PDB entry 9JER | X-ray diffraction, 1.90 A resolution | chains A and E

# Chain A
Molecule: L-tryptophan decarboxylase PsiD-like domain-containing protein
From: Aspergillus oryzae RIB40
Notes: EC 4.1.1.19
UniProt: Q2UAM5 (Q2UAM5_ASPOR); numbering as in UniProt (aligned over 1-442)
Chain sequence (462 residues; numbered -19 to 442; the number before each row is that of its first residue; numbers below 1 keep their minus sign (Met-19 is residue -19)):
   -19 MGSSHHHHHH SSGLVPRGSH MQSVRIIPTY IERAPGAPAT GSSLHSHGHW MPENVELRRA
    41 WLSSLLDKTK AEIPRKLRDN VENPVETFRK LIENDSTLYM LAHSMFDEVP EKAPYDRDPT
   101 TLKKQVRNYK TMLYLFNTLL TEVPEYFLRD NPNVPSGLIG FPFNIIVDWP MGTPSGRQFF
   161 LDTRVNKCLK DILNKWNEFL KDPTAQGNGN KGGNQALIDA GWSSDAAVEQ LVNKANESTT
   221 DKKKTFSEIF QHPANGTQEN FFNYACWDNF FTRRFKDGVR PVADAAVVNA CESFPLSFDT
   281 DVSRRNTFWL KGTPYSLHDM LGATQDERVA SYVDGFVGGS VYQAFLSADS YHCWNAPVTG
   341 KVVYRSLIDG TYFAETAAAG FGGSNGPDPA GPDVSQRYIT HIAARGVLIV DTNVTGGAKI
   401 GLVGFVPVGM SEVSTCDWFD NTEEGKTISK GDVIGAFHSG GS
Disordered / not traced: -19 to 60, 442
Sequence notes: initiating methionine (-19); expression tag (-18 to 0)

# Chain E
Molecule: L-tryptophan decarboxylase PsiD-like domain-containing protein
From: Aspergillus oryzae RIB40
Notes: EC 4.1.1.19
UniProt: Q2UAM5 (Q2UAM5_ASPOR); residues 502-542 here correspond to UniProt positions 443-483 (UniProt number = residue number - 59)
Chain sequence (42 residues; numbered 501 to 542; the number before each row is that of its first residue):
   501 XTHCLIFQRD AVKKLQFIPK AQYPEIATTN LAVNSELAKL TS
Disordered / not traced: 542
Modified residues: PYR (pyruvic acid) at position 501
Sequence notes: modified residue (501)

# Interface between chain A and chain E
Contacting residue pairs - 122 pairs, chain A then chain E:
  Lys214(A) - Asn530(E)
  Glu217(A) - Thr529(E)
  Glu217(A) - Asn530(E)  hydrogen bond (side chain-backbone)
  Ser218(A) - Asn530(E)
  Ser218(A) - Leu531(E)
  Ser218(A) - Ala532(E)
  Thr219(A) - Ala532(E)
  Phe255(A) - Val533(E)  hydrophobic
  Arg260(A) - Ala532(E)
  Arg260(A) - Val533(E)
  Arg260(A) - Asn534(E)  hydrogen bond (backbone-side chain)
  Pro261(A) - Asn534(E)
  Val262(A) - Asn534(E)
  Ala263(A) - Asn534(E)  hydrogen bond (backbone-backbone)
  Ala263(A) - Ser535(E)
  Ala263(A) - Glu536(E)
  Ala265(A) - Glu536(E)
  Ala265(A) - Ala538(E)
  Ala266(A) - Ala538(E)
  Ala266(A) - Leu540(E)  hydrophobic
  Val267(A) - Phe507(E)  hydrophobic
  Val267(A) - Glu536(E)
  Val267(A) - Leu537(E)  hydrogen bond (backbone-backbone)
  Val267(A) - Ala538(E)  hydrogen bond (backbone-backbone)
  Val268(A) - Asn534(E)
  Val268(A) - Ser535(E)
  Val268(A) - Leu537(E)
  Asn269(A) - Leu531(E)
  Asn269(A) - Ala532(E)
  Asn269(A) - Val533(E)
  Asn269(A) - Asn534(E)  hydrogen bond (backbone-backbone)
  Asn269(A) - Ser535(E)  hydrogen bond (backbone-backbone)
  Asn269(A) - Glu536(E)  hydrogen bond (side chain-backbone)
  Asn269(A) - Leu537(E)
  Ala270(A) - Val533(E)
  Cys271(A) - His503(E)
  Cys271(A) - Leu531(E)
  Cys271(A) - Val533(E)
  Glu272(A) - Asn530(E)
  Glu272(A) - Leu531(E)
  Glu272(A) - Ala532(E)
  Glu272(A) - Val533(E)  hydrogen bond (side chain-backbone)
  Ser273(A) - His503(E)
  Ser273(A) - Asn530(E)
  Ser273(A) - Leu531(E)  hydrogen bond (backbone-backbone)
  Phe274(A) - Ala527(E)
  Phe274(A) - Thr528(E)
  Phe274(A) - Thr529(E)
  Phe274(A) - Asn530(E)  hydrogen bond (backbone-side chain)
  Pro275(A) - Lys520(E)
  Pro275(A) - Pro524(E)
  Pro275(A) - Ala527(E)
  Pro275(A) - Leu531(E)  hydrophobic
  Leu276(A) - Pro524(E)
  Ser277(A) - Pro524(E)
  Phe278(A) - Phe517(E)  hydrophobic
  Phe278(A) - Ala521(E)
  Phe278(A) - Gln522(E)
  Phe278(A) - Pro524(E)
  Asp281(A) - Arg509(E)  salt bridge
  Met300(A) - Cys504(E)  hydrophobic
  Met300(A) - Ile506(E)  hydrophobic
  Leu301(A) - Ile506(E)  hydrophobic
  Gly315(A) - Gln508(E)  hydrogen bond (backbone-side chain)
  Phe316(A) - Ile506(E)  hydrophobic
  Phe316(A) - Phe507(E)
  Phe316(A) - Gln508(E)
  Gly318(A) - Arg509(E)  hydrogen bond (backbone-side chain)
  Gly319(A) - Phe507(E)
  Gly319(A) - Arg509(E)
  Ser320(A) - Leu505(E)
  Ser320(A) - Ile506(E)
  Ser320(A) - Phe507(E)  hydrogen bond (backbone-backbone)
  Ser320(A) - Val512(E)
  Val321(A) - Cys504(E)  hydrophobic
  Val321(A) - Leu505(E)
  Tyr322(A) - His503(E)
  Tyr322(A) - Cys504(E)
  Tyr322(A) - Leu505(E)  hydrogen bond (backbone-backbone)
  Tyr322(A) - Ala521(E)
  Tyr322(A) - Leu531(E)
  Gln323(A) - Thr502(E)  hydrogen bond
  Gln323(A) - His503(E)
  Gln323(A) - Cys504(E)
  Ala324(A) - Thr502(E)  hydrogen bond (backbone-side chain)
  Ala324(A) - His503(E)  hydrogen bond (backbone-backbone)
  Phe325(A) - PYR_501(E)
  Leu326(A) - PYR_501(E)  hydrogen bond (backbone-backbone)
  Leu326(A) - His503(E)
  Ser330(A) - Asn530(E)  hydrogen bond
  Tyr331(A) - Val533(E)  hydrophobic
  Asn335(A) - Val533(E)
  Asn335(A) - Asn534(E)  hydrogen bond
  Gln376(A) - Thr502(E)  hydrogen bond
  Thr380(A) - Cys504(E)
  Ala398(A) - Leu540(E)
  Lys399(A) - Lys514(E)  hydrogen bond (backbone-side chain)
  Ile400(A) - Ala511(E)
  Ile400(A) - Leu540(E)  hydrophobic
  Gly401(A) - Gln508(E)
  Leu402(A) - Gln508(E)  hydrogen bond (backbone-side chain)
  Val403(A) - Ile506(E)
  Val403(A) - Phe507(E)  hydrophobic
  Gly404(A) - Cys504(E)
  Gly404(A) - Leu505(E)
  Gly404(A) - Ile506(E)  hydrogen bond (backbone-backbone)
  Phe405(A) - His503(E)
  Phe405(A) - Cys504(E)
  Phe405(A) - Leu505(E)  hydrophobic
  Val406(A) - His503(E)
  Val406(A) - Cys504(E)  hydrogen bond (backbone-backbone)
  Val406(A) - Ile506(E)  hydrophobic
  Pro407(A) - Thr502(E)
  Pro407(A) - His503(E)
  Val408(A) - PYR_501(E)
  Val408(A) - Thr502(E)  hydrogen bond (backbone-backbone)
  Met410(A) - PYR_501(E)
  Met410(A) - Thr502(E)
  Val413(A) - PYR_501(E)
  Gly431(A) - Asn534(E)
  Phe437(A) - PYR_501(E)
  Phe437(A) - Thr502(E)
Interface residues without a listed pair, chain A (63 interface residues in all): Tyr295, Leu297, Val317, Pro337, Ile379, Gly409
Interface residues without a listed pair, chain E (32 interface residues in all): Leu515, Lys539

# Overview
63 residues of chain A face 32 of chain E across their interface, with 27 hydrogen bonds and 1 salt bridge.
Among the polar pairs are Asp281(A)-Arg509(E), Glu217(A)-Asn530(E) and Arg260(A)-Asn534(E).
Here chain A is L-tryptophan decarboxylase PsiD-like domain-containing protein and chain E is L-tryptophan
decarboxylase PsiD-like domain-containing protein, both from Aspergillus oryzae RIB40. Entry 9JER (Arginine
decarboxylase in Aspergillus oryzae, ligand-free form) was determined by X-ray diffraction, deposited together
with 9JF5 and 9JFN.
